Entry 7CPQ (X-ray diffraction, 2.60 A resolution); this record covers chains B and C of the 6 polymer chains in the assembly.

[Chain B]
Molecule: Tubulin beta-2B chain
Organism: Bos taurus
UniProtKB: Q6B856 (TBB2B_BOVIN); the author numbering skips numbers that UniProt does not, so the offset changes along the chain: 1-42 = UniProt 1-42; 45-360 = UniProt 43-358; 369-455 = UniProt 359-445
Amino-acid sequence (445 residues; each row starts with the number of its first residue; note: 10 numbers in that range are skipped by the numbering (no residue carries them; nothing is unmodelled there)):
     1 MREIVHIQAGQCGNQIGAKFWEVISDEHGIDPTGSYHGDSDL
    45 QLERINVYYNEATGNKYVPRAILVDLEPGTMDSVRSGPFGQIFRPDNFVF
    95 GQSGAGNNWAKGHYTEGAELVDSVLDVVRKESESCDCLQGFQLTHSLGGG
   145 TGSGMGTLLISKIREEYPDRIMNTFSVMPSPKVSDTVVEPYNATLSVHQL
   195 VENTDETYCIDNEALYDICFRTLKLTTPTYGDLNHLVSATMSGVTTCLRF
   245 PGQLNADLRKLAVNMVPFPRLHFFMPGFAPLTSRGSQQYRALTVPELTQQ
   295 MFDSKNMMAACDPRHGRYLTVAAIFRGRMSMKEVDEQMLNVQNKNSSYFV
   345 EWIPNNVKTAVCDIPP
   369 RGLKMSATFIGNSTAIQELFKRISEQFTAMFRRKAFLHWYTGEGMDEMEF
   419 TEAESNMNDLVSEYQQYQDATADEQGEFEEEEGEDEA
Not modelled in the structure: 1, 57, 276-281, 439-455
Swiss-Prot annotation at these positions:
  - motif: M1 to I4 (MREI motif)
  - binding site (GTP): Q11, E71, S140, G144, T145, G146, N206, N228
  - binding site (Mg(2+)): E71
  - modified residue: S40 (Phosphoserine), T57 (Phosphothreonine), K60 (N6-acetyllysine), S174 (Phosphoserine), T287 (Phosphothreonine), T292 (Phosphothreonine), R320 (Omega-N-methylarginine), E448 (5-glutamyl polyglutamate)
  - cross-link (Glycyl lysine isopeptide (Lys-Gly)): K60 (interchain with G-Cter in ubiquitin), K326 (interchain with G-Cter in ubiquitin)
Ion coordination: Ca2+ site 1 near E113 (its only coordinating residue here)
Small-molecule neighbours:
  - G9X ((6R)-6-[(6-chloranyl-1H-indol-3-yl)methyl]-6,7,8,9-tetrahydrobenzo[7]annulen-5-one): V238, C241, L242, L248, N249, A250, D251, K254, L255, N258, M259, T314, V315, A316, I318, N350, V351, K352, A354, I378
  - GDP (guanosine-5'-diphosphate): G10, Q11, C12, Q15, I16, D69, N101, S140, G142, G143, G144, T145, G146, S147, V171, P173, V177, D179, E183, N206, L209, Y224, L227, N228

[Chain C]
Molecule: Tubulin alpha-1B chain
Organism: Bos taurus
UniProtKB: P81947 (TBA1B_BOVIN); numbering as in UniProt (aligned over 1-451)
Amino-acid sequence (451 residues; numbered 1 to 451; the number before each row is that of its first residue):
     1 MRECISIHVGQAGVQIGNACWELYCLEHGIQPDGQMPSDKTIGGGDDSFN
    51 TFFSETGAGKHVPRAVFVDLEPTVIDEVRTGTYRQLFHPEQLITGKEDAA
   101 NNYARGHYTIGKEIIDLVLDRIRKLADQCTGLQGFLVFHSFGGGTGSGFT
   151 SLLMERLSVDYGKKSKLEFSIYPAPQVSTAVVEPYNSILTTHTTLEHSDC
   201 AFMVDNEAIYDICRRNLDIERPTYTNLNRLISQIVSSITASLRFDGALNV
   251 DLTEFQTNLVPYPRIHFPLATYAPVISAEKAYHEQLSVAEITNACFEPAN
   301 QMVKCDPRHGKYMACCLLYRGDVVPKDVNAAIATIKTKRSIQFVDWCPTG
   351 FKVGINYQPPTVVPGGDLAKVQRAVCMLSNTTAIAEAWARLDHKFDLMYA
   401 KRAFVHWYVGEGMEEGEFSEAREDMAALEKDYEEVGVDSVEGEGEEEGEE
   451 Y
Not modelled in the structure: 441-451
Small-molecule neighbours: GTP (guanosine-5'-triphosphate): G10, Q11, A12, Q15, I16, D69, D98, A99, A100, N101, N102, S140, G142, G143, G144, T145, G146, I171, P173, V177, S178, T179, E183, N206, Y224, L227, N228, I231

[How chain B and chain C interact]
Residue-residue contacts (38):
  Q96(B) with M1(C); R2(C)
  N101(B) with E254(C)
  D179(B) with E254(C); K352(C), hydrogen bond (backbone-side chain)
  T180(B) with E254(C); N258(C)
  V181(B) with N258(C), hydrogen bond (backbone-side chain); P348(C), hydrophobic
  V182(B) with T257(C)
  T221(B) with K326(C)
  A397(B) with W346(C)
  M398(B) with W346(C)
  R400(B) with D345(C), salt bridge; W346(C); S439(C)
  R401(B) with Y262(C), hydrogen bond (backbone-side chain); W346(C); E434(C), hydrogen bond (side chain-backbone); V435(C); V437(C), hydrogen bond (side chain-backbone); D438(C); S439(C), hydrogen bond
  K402(B) with Y262(C)
  A403(B) with P261(C); Y262(C); W346(C), hydrophobic
  F404(B) with T257(C); N258(C); V260(C); P261(C), hydrogen bond (backbone-backbone)
  H406(B) with V260(C), hydrogen bond (side chain-backbone); P261(C); Y262(C); P263(C)
  W407(B) with Q256(C); T257(C), hydrogen bond (side chain-backbone); V260(C)
Also at the interface, not in a pair above, chain B (19 interface residues in all): P72, G100, L405
Also at the interface, not in a pair above, chain C (21 interface residues in all): C347

[Summary]
The interface between chain B and chain C involves 19 residues on one side and 21 on the other, with 9
hydrogen bonds and 1 salt bridge. Polar contacts include R400(B)-D345(C), D179(B)-K352(C) and V181(B)-N258(C).
Ligands of chain B: compound G9X and GDP.
Chain B is Tubulin beta-2B chain and chain C is Tubulin alpha-1B chain, both from Bos taurus; the structure,
crystal structure of T2R-TTL-(+)-6-Cl-JP18 complex, was determined by X-ray diffraction.
